PDB entry 8A1F | X-ray diffraction, 3.00 A resolution | chains A and B

[Chain A (and B)]
Name: Receptor-type tyrosine-protein phosphatase kappa
Organism: Homo sapiens
Notes: EC 3.1.3.48; chain B of this document is another copy of the same molecule, construct and numbering; everything in this record applies to it too
Reference sequence: Q15262 (PTPRK_HUMAN); numbering as in UniProt (aligned over 28-385)
Sequence (370 residues; numbered 25 to 394; the number before each row is that of its first residue):
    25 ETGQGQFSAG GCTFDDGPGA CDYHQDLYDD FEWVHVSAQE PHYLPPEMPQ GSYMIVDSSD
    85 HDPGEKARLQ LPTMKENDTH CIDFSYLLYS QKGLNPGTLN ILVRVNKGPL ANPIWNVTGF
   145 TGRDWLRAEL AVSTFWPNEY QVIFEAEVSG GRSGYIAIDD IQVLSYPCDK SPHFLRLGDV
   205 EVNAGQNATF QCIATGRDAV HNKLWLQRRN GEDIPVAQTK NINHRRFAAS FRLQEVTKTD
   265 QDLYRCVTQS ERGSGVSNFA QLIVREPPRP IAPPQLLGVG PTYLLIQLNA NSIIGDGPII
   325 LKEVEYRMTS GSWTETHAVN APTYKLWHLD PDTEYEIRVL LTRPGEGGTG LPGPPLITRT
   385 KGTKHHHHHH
Unresolved in the structure: 25-30, 221-225, 389-394 (chain B: 25-31, 222-225, 388-394)
Construct notes: cloning artifact (25-27); expression tag (386-394)
Curated features (UniProtKB/Swiss-Prot):
  - glycosylation (N-linked (GlcNAc...) asparagine): N101, N140, N211
Disulfides: C36-C45, C105-C192, C216-C270
Glycans and other covalent adducts: glycan linked to N101, N140; N-acetylglucosamine (NAG) linked to N211
Bound ions: Na+: T37, S76, D183
From the paper describing this entry:
  - post-translational modification sites: N101, N140, N211
  - binding site for N-acetylglucosamine: W160
  - mutagenesis - W351G: decreased binding to Receptor-type tyrosine-protein phosphatase kappa (chain A)
  - contacts within the chain: E205-R289 (salt bridge), N207-R367 (hydrogen bond), N207-P368 (backbone contact), N207-E370 (backbone contact), E290-D320 (backbone contact)
  - self-association interface (contacts with another copy of this molecule); pairs are residue here / residue on that copy: R200-K349 (hydrogen bond), K349-N101 (hydrogen bond), K349-W160 (backbone contact), W351-R200 (hydrophobic contact), W351-F159 (hydrophobic contact), H352-T103 (hydrogen bond), H352-S157 (hydrogen bond), H352-H197 (pi stacking), D354-R250 (salt bridge)

[Chain A / chain B interface]
Contacting residue pairs (56; chain A residue first):
  N101(A) with K349(B), hydrogen bond (backbone-side chain)
  D102(A) with Y307(B)
  T103(A) with T306(B), hydrogen bond; H352(B)
  S157(A) with W351(B); H352(B), hydrogen bond
  F159(A) with W351(B), hydrophobic
  H197(A) with H352(B)
  F198(A) with W351(B); H352(B), hydrogen bond (backbone-side chain)
  L199(A) with Y330(B); W351(B); H352(B)
  R200(A) with H341(B), hydrogen bond (backbone-side chain); Y348(B), hydrogen bond; K349(B), hydrogen bond (side chain-backbone); W351(B)
  G202(A) with H341(B)
  I217(A) with E339(B)
  I246(A) with W337(B)
  R249(A) with D354(B), salt bridge
  R250(A) with M332(B), hydrogen bond; W337(B); D354(B), salt bridge
  N282(A) with W351(B)
  G304(A) with D102(B)
  P305(A) with D102(B)
  T306(A) with D102(B), hydrogen bond; T103(B), hydrogen bond (side chain-backbone)
  Y307(A) with N101(B); D102(B)
  I324(A) with P368(B), hydrophobic
  Y330(A) with L199(B)
  S336(A) with I246(B)
  W337(A) with I246(B); N247(B); R250(B)
  E339(A) with I217(B)
  H341(A) with R200(B), hydrogen bond (side chain-backbone)
  Y348(A) with R200(B), hydrogen bond
  K349(A) with N101(B), hydrogen bond; W160(B), hydrogen bond (side chain-backbone); R200(B), hydrogen bond (backbone-side chain)
  W351(A) with F159(B), hydrophobic; L199(B); R200(B); N282(B)
  H352(A) with T103(B), hydrogen bond; S157(B), hydrogen bond; F159(B); H197(B); F198(B); L199(B); R250(B)
  D354(A) with R250(B), salt bridge
  P368(A) with I324(B), hydrophobic
Interface residues without a listed pair, chain A (33 interface residues in all): Q215, T219
Interface residues without a listed pair, chain B (32 interface residues in all): V156, G202, S336
Interface features reported in the paper:
  - specific contacts: S157(A)-H352(B) (hydrogen bond), H197(A)-H352(B) (pi stacking), R200(A)-W351(B) (hydrophobic contact), R200(A)-K349(B) (backbone contact), K349(A)-N101(B) (hydrogen bond), K349(A)-W160(B) (backbone contact), W351(A)-F159(B) (hydrophobic contact), H352(A)-T103(B) (hydrogen bond), D354(A)-R250(B) (salt bridge)

[In short]
The interface between chain A and chain B involves 33 residues on one side and 32 on the other; the contacts
include 17 hydrogen bonds and 3 salt bridges. Among the polar pairs are R249(A)-D354(B), R250(A)-D354(B) and
N101(A)-K349(B). The paper describes hydrogen bonds between S157(A) and H352(B), K349(A) and N101(B) and
H352(A) and T103(B); pi stacking between H197(A) and H352(B); hydrophobic contacts between R200(A) and W351(B)
and W351(A) and F159(B). The paper reports a binding site for N-acetylglucosamine at W160(A); W351G of chain A
reduces binding to Receptor-type tyrosine-protein phosphatase kappa (chain A).
Chain A and chain B are both Receptor-type tyrosine-protein phosphatase kappa (Homo sapiens); the structure,
Human PTPRK N-terminal domains MAM-Ig-FN1, was determined by X-ray diffraction (same publication as 8A16 and
8A17).
